1NS3 - chains A and C of the 4 polymer chains in the assembly; structure by X-ray diffraction, 2.80 A resolution.

# Chain A
Molecule: NS3 protease
Organism: Hepatitis C virus
UniProt: P26663 (POLG_HCVBK); aligned to UniProt positions 1027-1205 over residues 2-180 (the alignment contains insertions or deletions, so no single offset holds)
Amino-acid sequence (186 residues; each row starts with the number of its first residue):
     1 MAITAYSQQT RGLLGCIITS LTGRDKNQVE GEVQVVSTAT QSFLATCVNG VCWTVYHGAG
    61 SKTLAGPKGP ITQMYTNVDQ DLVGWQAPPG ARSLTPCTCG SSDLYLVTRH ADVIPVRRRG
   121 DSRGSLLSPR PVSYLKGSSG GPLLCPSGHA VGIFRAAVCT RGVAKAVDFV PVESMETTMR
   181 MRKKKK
Unresolved in the structure: 1-2, 181-186
Construct notes: conflict Gly66 (Ala1092 in P26663), Gln86 (Pro1112 in P26663), Ala87 (Lys1113 in P26663), Ser147 (Phe1173 in P26663)
Ion coordination: Zn2+: Cys97, Thr98, Cys99, Cys145

# Chain C
Molecule: NS4A peptide
Organism: Hepatitis C virus
Notes: engineered mutation(s): T220K
UniProt: P26663 (POLG_HCVBK); aligned to UniProt positions 1678-1690 over residues 221-233 (the alignment contains insertions or deletions, so no single offset holds)
Amino-acid sequence (14 residues; numbered 220 to 233; the number before each row is that of its first residue):
   220 KGSVVIVGRI ILSK
Unresolved in the structure: 233

# How chain A and chain C interact
Pairs across the interface (59):
  Ile3(A) - Ser232(C)
  Thr4(A) - Leu231(C)
  Thr4(A) - Ser232(C)  hydrogen bond (backbone-backbone)
  Ala5(A) - Ile229(C)  hydrophobic
  Ala5(A) - Ile230(C)
  Ala5(A) - Leu231(C)  hydrophobic
  Tyr6(A) - Arg228(C)
  Tyr6(A) - Ile229(C)
  Tyr6(A) - Ile230(C)  hydrogen bond (backbone-backbone)
  Ser7(A) - Arg228(C)
  Gln8(A) - Gly227(C)
  Gln8(A) - Arg228(C)  hydrogen bond (backbone-backbone)
  Gln8(A) - Ile230(C)
  Gln9(A) - Val226(C)
  Thr10(A) - Ile225(C)
  Thr10(A) - Val226(C)  hydrogen bond (backbone-backbone)
  Thr10(A) - Gly227(C)  hydrogen bond (side chain-backbone)
  Thr10(A) - Arg228(C)
  Arg11(A) - Val224(C)
  Arg11(A) - Ile225(C)
  Arg11(A) - Val226(C)  hydrogen bond (backbone-backbone)
  Cys16(A) - Val224(C)
  Thr19(A) - Val224(C)
  Ser20(A) - Gly221(C)
  Ser20(A) - Ser222(C)  hydrogen bond (backbone-backbone)
  Ser20(A) - Val224(C)
  Leu21(A) - Lys220(C)
  Gly23(A) - Ser222(C)
  Asp25(A) - Ile225(C)
  Gln28(A) - Arg228(C)  hydrogen bond (backbone-side chain)
  Val29(A) - Arg228(C)
  Glu30(A) - Arg228(C)  salt bridge
  Glu32(A) - Leu231(C)
  Val33(A) - Arg228(C)
  Val33(A) - Ile229(C)  hydrogen bond (backbone-backbone)
  Val33(A) - Leu231(C)  hydrophobic
  Gln34(A) - Ile225(C)
  Gln34(A) - Gly227(C)
  Val35(A) - Ile225(C)
  Val35(A) - Val226(C)  hydrogen bond (backbone-backbone)
  Val35(A) - Gly227(C)  hydrogen bond (backbone-backbone)
  Val35(A) - Arg228(C)
  Val36(A) - Val223(C)  hydrophobic
  Val36(A) - Val224(C)
  Val36(A) - Ile225(C)  hydrophobic
  Ser37(A) - Val223(C)
  Ser37(A) - Val224(C)  hydrogen bond (backbone-backbone)
  Thr38(A) - Val223(C)
  Lys62(A) - Gly221(C)  hydrogen bond (side chain-backbone)
  Thr63(A) - Ser222(C)  hydrogen bond
  Thr63(A) - Val223(C)  hydrogen bond (backbone-backbone)
  Leu64(A) - Val223(C)
  Ala65(A) - Ser222(C)
  Ala65(A) - Val223(C)  hydrogen bond (backbone-backbone)
  Pro70(A) - Ser222(C)
  Leu94(A) - Leu231(C)  hydrophobic
  Val107(A) - Ile229(C)  hydrophobic
  Thr108(A) - Ile229(C)
  Arg109(A) - Ile229(C)
Other interface residues (no listed pair), chain A (42 interface residues in all): Gly31, Ser42, Leu44, Ala59, Trp85, His110, Ala111, Leu144

# Overview
42 residues of chain A face 13 of chain C across their interface, with 16 hydrogen bonds and 1 salt bridge.
Polar pairs include Glu30(A)-Arg228(C), Thr10(A)-Gly227(C) and Gln28(A)-Arg228(C). The Zn2+ site is built by
Cys97(A), Thr98(A), Cys99(A) and Cys145(A).
Here chain A is NS3 protease and chain C is NS4A peptide, both from Hepatitis C virus. Entry 1NS3 (Structure
of hcv protease (bk strain)) was determined by X-ray diffraction, deposited together with 1JXP.
